PDB entry 6O85 | electron microscopy, 3.03 A resolution | chains C and L of the 13 polymer chains in the assembly

Chain C:
Molecule: Translation initiation factor eIF-2B subunit beta
From: Homo sapiens
UniProt: P49770 (EI2BB_HUMAN); residues 2-351 here = UniProt positions 2-351
Amino-acid sequence (368 residues; numbered -16 to 351; the number before each row is that of its first residue; numbers below 1 keep their minus sign (Met-16 is residue -16)):
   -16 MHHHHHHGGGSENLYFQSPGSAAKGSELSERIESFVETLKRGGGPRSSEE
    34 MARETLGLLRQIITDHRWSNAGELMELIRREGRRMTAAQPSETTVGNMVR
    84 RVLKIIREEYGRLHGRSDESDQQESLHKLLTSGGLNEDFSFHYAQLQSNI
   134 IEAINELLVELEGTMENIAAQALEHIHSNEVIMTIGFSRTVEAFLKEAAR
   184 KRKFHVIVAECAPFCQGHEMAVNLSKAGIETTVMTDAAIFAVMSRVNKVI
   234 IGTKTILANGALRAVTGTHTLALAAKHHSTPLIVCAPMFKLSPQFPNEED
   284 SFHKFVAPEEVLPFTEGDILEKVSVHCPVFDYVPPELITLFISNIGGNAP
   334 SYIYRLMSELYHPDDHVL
Unresolved in the structure: -16 to 7, 99-125
Construct notes: initiating methionine (-16); expression tag (-15 to 1)
Ligand contacts: C7B (2-(4-chloranylphenoxy)-N-[4-[2-(4-chloranylphenoxy)ethanoylamino]cyclohexyl]ethanamide): Asn162, Val164, His188, Ile190, Thr215, Val225, Arg228
Swiss-Prot annotation at these positions:
  - natural variant: Val85 (V85E: In VWM2), Ala127 (A127V: Found in a patient with Rett syndrome-like phenotype; uncertain significance), Ser171 (S171F: In VWM2), Pro196 (P196S: In VWM2), Gly200 (G200V: In VWM2), Glu213 (E213G: In VWM2), Cys268 (C268Y: In VWM2), Lys273 (K273R: In VWM2), Val316 (V316D: In VWM2), Gly329 (G329V: In VWM2)
Reported in the primary citation:
  - mutagenesis - N132D: increased catalytic activity with Eukaryotic translation initiation factor 2 subunit 1 (chain L)

Chain L:
Molecule: Eukaryotic translation initiation factor 2 subunit 1
From: Homo sapiens
UniProt: P05198 (IF2A_HUMAN); residues 1-314 here correspond to UniProt positions 2-315 (UniProt number = residue number + 1)
Amino-acid sequence (314 residues; numbered 1 to 314; the number before each row is that of its first residue):
     1 PGLSCRFYQHKFPEVEDVVMVNVRSIAEMGAYVSLLEYNNIEGMILLSEL
    51 SRRRIRSINKLIRIGRNECVVVIRVDKEKGYIDLSKRRVSPEEAIKCEDK
   101 FTKSKTVYSILRHVAEVLEYTKDEQLESLFQRTAWVFDDKYKRPGYGAYD
   151 AFKHAVSDPSILDSLDLNEDEREVLINNINRRLTPQAVKIRADIEVACYG
   201 YEGIDAVKEALRAGLNCSTENMPIKINLIAPPRYVMTTTTLERTEGLSVL
   251 SQAMAVIKEKIEEKRGVFNVQMEPKVVTDTDETELARQMERLERENAEVD
   301 GDDDAEEMEAKAED
Unresolved in the structure: 1-2, 278-314
Swiss-Prot annotation at these positions:
  - modified residue: Ser48 (Phosphoserine), Ser51 (Phosphoserine), Lys140 (N6-acetyllysine), Ser157 (Phosphoserine), Thr278 (Phosphothreonine), Thr280 (Phosphothreonine)

Interface between chain C and chain L:
Pairs across the interface (16; chain C residue first):
  Glu92(C) with Arg53(L), salt bridge
  Asn132(C) with Arg52(L), hydrogen bond; Arg53(L)
  Glu135(C) with Arg52(L); Arg53(L), salt bridge
  Ala136(C) with Arg53(L)
  Glu139(C) with Ser51(L); Arg52(L); Arg53(L)
  Val142(C) with Lys60(L); Leu61(L), hydrophobic
  Glu143(C) with Lys60(L)
  Glu145(C) with Arg63(L)
  Glu149(C) with Arg63(L), salt bridge
  Asn150(C) with Asn59(L), hydrogen bond (side chain-backbone)
  Glu342(C) with Arg56(L), salt bridge
Also at the interface, not in a pair above, chain C (13 interface residues in all): Ile134, Asn138
Also at the interface, not in a pair above, chain L (10 interface residues in all): Arg66, Pro91

Summary:
Chain C and chain L form an interface of 13 and 10 residues respectively, with 2 hydrogen bonds and 4 salt
bridges. Polar contacts include Glu92(C)-Arg53(L), Glu135(C)-Arg53(L) and Glu149(C)-Arg63(L). Chain C binds
compound C7B. From the paper: N132D of chain C increases catalytic activity with Eukaryotic translation
initiation factor 2 subunit 1 (chain L).
Here chain C is Translation initiation factor eIF-2B subunit beta and chain L is Eukaryotic translation
initiation factor 2 subunit 1, both from Homo sapiens. Entry 6O85 (Electron cryo-microscopy of the eukaryotic
translation initiation factor 2B bound to eukaryotic translation initiation factor 2 ...) was determined by
electron microscopy together with 6O81 and 6O9Z from the same study.
